Entry 8XVB (electron microscopy, 3.40 A resolution); this record covers chains B and J of the 10 polymer chains in the assembly.

# Chain B
Protein: ATP-dependent target DNA activator B
From: Escherichia phage Mu
Notes: EC 3.6.1.-
Reference sequence: P03763 (TARGB_BPMU); residues 1-312 here = UniProt positions 1-312
Chain sequence (312 residues; each row starts with the number of its first residue):
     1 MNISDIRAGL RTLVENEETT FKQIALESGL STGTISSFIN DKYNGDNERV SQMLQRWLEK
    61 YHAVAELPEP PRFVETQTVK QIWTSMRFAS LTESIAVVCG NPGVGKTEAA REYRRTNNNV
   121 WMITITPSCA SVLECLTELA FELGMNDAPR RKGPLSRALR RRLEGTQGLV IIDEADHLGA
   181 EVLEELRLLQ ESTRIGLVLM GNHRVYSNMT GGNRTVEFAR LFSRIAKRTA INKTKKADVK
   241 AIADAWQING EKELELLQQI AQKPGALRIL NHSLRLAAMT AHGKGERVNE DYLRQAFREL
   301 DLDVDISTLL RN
Disordered / not traced: 1-66
Swiss-Prot annotation at these positions:
  - DNA-binding region: Phe-21 to Asn-40 (H-T-H motif), Ser-223 to Asn-312
  - binding site (ATP): Gly-100 to Thr-107
  - site: Arg-151 (Involved in DNA binding), Lys-152 (Involved in DNA binding), Asn-202 (Sensor-1), Arg-224 (R-finger), Arg-268 (Sensor-2)
  - mutagenesis: Arg-150 to Lys-152 (Complete loss of strand transfer stimulation activity), Lys-152 (K152A: Complete loss of strand transfer stimulation activity and self-integration protection), Arg-187 (R187A: 20 fold decrease in ATPase activity due to impaired ATP hydrolysis), Asn-202 (N202A: 60 fold decrease in ATPase activity due to impaired ATP hydrolysis. No effect on ATP-binding and polymerization), Arg-220 (R220A: 12 fold decrease in ATPase activity due to impaired ATP-binding), Arg-224 (R224A: 60 fold decrease in ATPase activity due to impaired ATP-binding. No polymerization), Lys-233 to Lys-236 (Complete loss of MuA regulation of ATPase activity. Complete loss of strand transfer stimulation activity), Arg-268 (R268A: Almost complete loss of ATPase activity due to impaired ATP-binding. No polymerization)
Small-molecule neighbours:
  - ATP (adenosine-5'-triphosphate), molecule 1: Arg-72, Phe-73, Val-74, Thr-76, Val-79, Pro-102, Gly-103, Val-104, Gly-105, Lys-106, Thr-107, Glu-108, Asp-173, Glu-174, Leu-267, Arg-268, Asn-271
  - ATP, molecule 2: Arg-187, Glu-191, Arg-220, Arg-224
Reported in the primary citation:
  - binding site for ATP: Val-74, Thr-107, Arg-224, Arg-268, Asn-271
  - mutagenesis - T107A, R224A, R268A: decreased catalytic activity on ATP
  - binding site for the 24-nt DNA strand: Arg-150, Arg-151
  - mutagenesis - R150A/R151A, R150A/R151A/K152A: decreased binding to the 24-nt DNA strand
  - self-association interface (contacts with another copy of this molecule): Arg-268

# Chain J
Molecule: 24-nt DNA strand
Sequence (24 nucleotides; row label = number of the first residue in the row):
     1 TTTTTTTTTT TTTTTTTTTT TTTT

# Interface between chain B and chain J
Residue-residue contacts - 7 pairs, chain B then chain J:
  Ser-131(B) / DT13(J)  phosphate contact
  Leu-133(B) / DT12(J)  sugar contact
  Leu-133(B) / DT13(J)  phosphate contact
  Arg-151(B) / DT10(J)  base contact
  Arg-151(B) / DT11(J)  hydrogen bond to the base
  Lys-152(B) / DT12(J)  hydrogen bond to the phosphate
  Lys-152(B) / DT13(J)  salt bridge to the phosphate

# Overview
Chain B and chain J each contribute 4 residues to their interface; the contacts include 2 hydrogen bonds and 1
salt bridge. Among the polar pairs are Arg-151(B)/DT11(J), Lys-152(B)/DT12(J) and Lys-152(B)/DT13(J). From the
paper: a binding site for ATP at Val-74(B), Thr-107(B) and Arg-224(B) among others; T107A, R224A and R268A of
chain B reduce catalytic activity on ATP; 5 substitutions were tested in all.
Chain B is ATP-dependent target DNA activator B (Escherichia phage Mu) and chain J is a 24-nt DNA strand; the
structure, Cryo-EM structure of ATP-DNA-MuB filaments, was determined by electron microscopy together with
8XVC and 8XVD from the same study.
